Entry 3WNG (X-ray diffraction, 1.75 A resolution); this record covers chains A and D of the 4 polymer chains in the assembly.

Chain A:
Name: Gag-Pol polyprotein
Source organism: Human immunodeficiency virus type 1
Notes: fragment: Catalytic core domain
UniProt: P12497 (POL_HV1N5); residues 56-212 here correspond to UniProt positions 1203-1359 (UniProt number = residue number + 1147)
Chain sequence (157 residues; numbered 56 to 212; the number before each row is that of its first residue):
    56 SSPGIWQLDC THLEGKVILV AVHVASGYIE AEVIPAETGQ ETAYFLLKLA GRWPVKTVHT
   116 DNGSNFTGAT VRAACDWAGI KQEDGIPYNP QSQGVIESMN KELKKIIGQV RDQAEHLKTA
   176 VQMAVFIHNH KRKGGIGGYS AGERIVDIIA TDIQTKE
Disordered / not traced: 56, 138-150, 190-191, 210-212
Sequence notes: engineered mutation Ser56 (Cys1203 in P12497), Gly123 (Ser1270 in P12497), Ala124 (Thr1271 in P12497), Arg127 (Lys1274 in P12497), Asp131 (Trp1278 in P12497), Asp139 (Phe1286 in P12497), His185 (Phe1332 in P12497)
UniProt features mapped onto this chain:
  - binding site (Mg(2+)): Asp64, Asp116, Glu152
Metal / ion sites: Cd2+ site 1: Cys65, His67, Glu92; Cd2+ site 2: Cys65, Glu92, Asp116

Chain D:
Name: PKIDN(DPR) peptide
Chain sequence (6 residues; row label = number of the first residue in the row):
     1 PKIDNP
Modified residues: Pro6 (D-proline; DPR)
Covalent attachments: covalent link Pro1-Pro6

Interface between chain A and chain D:
Contacting residue pairs (11):
  Asp167(A) - Lys2(D)
  Gln168(A) - Lys2(D)
  Gln168(A) - Ile3(D)  hydrogen bond (backbone-backbone)
  Ala169(A) - Lys2(D)
  Ala169(A) - Asp4(D)
  Glu170(A) - Lys2(D)
  Glu170(A) - Asp4(D)  hydrogen bond (backbone-side chain)
  Glu170(A) - Asn5(D)  hydrogen bond
  His171(A) - Asp4(D)  hydrogen bond (backbone-side chain)
  Thr174(A) - Ile3(D)
  Thr174(A) - Asp4(D)  hydrogen bond
Interface residues without a listed pair, chain A (7 interface residues in all): Met178

In short:
7 residues of chain A and 4 residues of chain D are in contact, with 5 hydrogen bonds. Among the polar pairs
are Glu170(A)-Asp4(D), Glu170(A)-Asn5(D) and His171(A)-Asp4(D). Cys65(A), His67(A) and Glu92(A) coordinate
Cd2+ site 1. Curated annotation (UniProt) lists 3 Mg2+-binding residues on chain A.
Chain A is Gag-Pol polyprotein (Human immunodeficiency virus type 1) and chain D is PKIDN(DPR) peptide; the
structure, Cyclic hexapeptide PKIDNp in complex with HIV-1 integrase, was determined by X-ray diffraction.
